Entry 8EXG (X-ray diffraction, 1.99 A resolution); this record covers chain A.

Chain A:
Name: Carbonic anhydrase 2
Source organism: Homo sapiens
Notes: EC 4.2.1.1
UniProt: P00918 (CAH2_HUMAN); the author numbering skips numbers that UniProt does not, so the offset changes along the chain: 1-125 = UniProt 1-125; 127-261 = UniProt 126-260
Sequence (260 residues; each row starts with the number of its first residue; note: 1 number in that range is skipped by the numbering (no residue carries it; nothing is unmodelled there)):
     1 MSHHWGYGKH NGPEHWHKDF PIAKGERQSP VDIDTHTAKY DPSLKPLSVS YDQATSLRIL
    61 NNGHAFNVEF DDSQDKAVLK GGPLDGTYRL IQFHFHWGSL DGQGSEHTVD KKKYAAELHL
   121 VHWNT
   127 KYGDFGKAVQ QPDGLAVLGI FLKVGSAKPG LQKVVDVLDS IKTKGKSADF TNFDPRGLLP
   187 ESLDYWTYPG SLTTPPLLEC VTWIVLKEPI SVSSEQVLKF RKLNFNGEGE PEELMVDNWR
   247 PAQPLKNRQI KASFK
Not modelled in the structure: 1-3
Swiss-Prot annotation at these positions:
  - active site: His64 (Proton donor/acceptor)
  - binding site (Zn(2+)): His94, His96, His119
  - binding site (substrate): Thr199, Thr200
  - site: Tyr7 (Fine-tunes the proton-transfer properties of H-64), Asn62 (Fine-tunes the proton-transfer properties of H-64), Asn67 (Fine-tunes the proton-transfer properties of H-64), Gln92 (Involved in the binding of some activators, including histamine and L-histidine)
  - modified residue: Ser2 (N-acetylserine), Ser166 (Phosphoserine), Ser173 (Phosphoserine)
Metal / ion sites: Zn2+: His94, His96, His119 (together with X38); mercuribenzoic acid Hg near Gln137 (its only coordinating residue here)
Ligand contacts:
  - mercuribenzoic acid (MBO): Val135, Gln136, Gln137, Pro138, Glu205, Cys206
  - X38 ((4S)-5-amino-4-{1,3-dioxo-4-[(2-{2-[2-(4-sulfamoylbenzamido)ethoxy]ethoxy}ethyl)amino]-1,3-dihydro-2H-isoindol-2-yl}-5-oxopentanoic acid): Asn67, Glu69, Ile91, Gln92, His94, His96, Glu106, His119, Val121, Asp130, Phe131, Gly132, Val135, Val143, Ser197, Leu198, Thr199, Thr200, Pro202, Trp209

In short:
Chain A binds compound X38 and mercuribenzoic acid. His94, His96 and His119 form the Zn2+ site. UniProt lists
active-site residue His64, 3 Zn2+-binding residues and substrate-binding residues Thr199 and Thr200.
Chain A is Carbonic anhydrase 2 (Homo sapiens); the structure, Human Carbonic Anhydrase II bound
N-(2-(2-((2-(2,6-dioxopiperidin-3-yl)-1,3-dioxoisoindolin-4-yl)amino)ethoxy)ethyl)-4-sulfamoylbenzamide, was
determined by X-ray diffraction together with 8EXC, 8EYL and 8EMU from the same study.
